3CHL - chain A; structure by X-ray diffraction, 1.90 A resolution.

== Chain A ==
Name: Alpha-14 giardin
Organism: Giardia lamblia
UniProtKB: Q4VPP4 (Q4VPP4_GIALA); numbering as in UniProt (aligned over 1-337)
Chain sequence (337 residues; row label = number of the first residue in the row):
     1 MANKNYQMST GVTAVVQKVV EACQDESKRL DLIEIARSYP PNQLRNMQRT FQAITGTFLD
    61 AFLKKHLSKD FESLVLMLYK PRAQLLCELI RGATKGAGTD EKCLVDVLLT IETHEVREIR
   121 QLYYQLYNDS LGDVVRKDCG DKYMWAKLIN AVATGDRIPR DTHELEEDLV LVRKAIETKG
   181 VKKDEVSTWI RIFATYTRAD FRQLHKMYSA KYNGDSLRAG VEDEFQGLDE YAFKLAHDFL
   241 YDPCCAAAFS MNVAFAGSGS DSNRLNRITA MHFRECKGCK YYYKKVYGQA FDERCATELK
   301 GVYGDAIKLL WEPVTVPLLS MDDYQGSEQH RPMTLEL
Unresolved in the structure: 1-9, 325-337
Ion coordination: Mg2+: A175, T178, G180, E185, E224

== Summary ==
A175, T178, G180, E185 and E224 coordinate Mg2+.
Chain A is Alpha-14 giardin (Giardia lamblia); the structure, Crystal Structure of Alpha-14 Giardin with
magnesium bound, was determined by X-ray diffraction together with 3CHJ and 3CHK from the same study.
